1XPZ - chain A; structure by X-ray diffraction, 2.02 A resolution.

Chain A:
Protein: Carbonic anhydrase II
From: Homo sapiens
Notes: EC 4.2.1.1
Reference sequence: P00918 (CAH2_HUMAN); the author numbering skips numbers that UniProt does not, so the offset changes along the chain: 3-125 = UniProt 2-124; 127-261 = UniProt 125-259
Sequence (258 residues; numbered 3 to 261; 1 number in that range is skipped by the numbering (no residue carries it; nothing is unmodelled there); the number before each row is that of its first residue):
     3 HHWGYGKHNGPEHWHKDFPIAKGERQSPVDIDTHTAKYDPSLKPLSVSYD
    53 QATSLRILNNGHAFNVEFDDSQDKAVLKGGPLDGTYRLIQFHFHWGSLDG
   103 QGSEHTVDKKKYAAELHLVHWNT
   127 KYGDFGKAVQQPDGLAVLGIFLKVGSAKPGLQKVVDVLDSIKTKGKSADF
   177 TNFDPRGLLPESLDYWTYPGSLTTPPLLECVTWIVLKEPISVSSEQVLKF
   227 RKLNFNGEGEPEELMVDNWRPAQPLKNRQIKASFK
Metal / ion sites: Zn2+ site 1: H36, H64; Zn2+ site 2: H94, H96, H119 (together with 4TZ)
Small-molecule neighbours: 4TZ (4-{[(4-cyanophenyl)(4H-1,2,4-triazol-4-yl)amino]methyl}phenyl sulfamate): N62, H64, Q92, H94, H96, H119, V121, F131, V135, V143, S197, L198, T199, T200, P202, L204, W209

Overview:
Ligands of chain A: compound 4TZ. The Zn2+ site 1 is built by H36 and H64. H94, H96 and H119 coordinate Zn2+
site 2.
Chain A is Carbonic anhydrase II (Homo sapiens); the structure, Structure of human carbonic anhydrase II with
4-[4-O-sulfamoylbenzyl)(4-cyanophenyl)amino]-4H-[1,2,4]-triazole, was determined by X-ray diffraction,
deposited together with 1XQ0.
